6NYY - chains D and G of the 10 polymer chains in the assembly; structure by electron microscopy, 3.00 A resolution.

# Chain D
Protein: AFG3-like protein 2
From: Homo sapiens
Notes: EC 3.4.24.-
Reference sequence: Q9Y4W6 (AFG32_HUMAN); numbering as in UniProt (aligned over 272-797)
Sequence (529 residues; row label = number of the first residue in the row):
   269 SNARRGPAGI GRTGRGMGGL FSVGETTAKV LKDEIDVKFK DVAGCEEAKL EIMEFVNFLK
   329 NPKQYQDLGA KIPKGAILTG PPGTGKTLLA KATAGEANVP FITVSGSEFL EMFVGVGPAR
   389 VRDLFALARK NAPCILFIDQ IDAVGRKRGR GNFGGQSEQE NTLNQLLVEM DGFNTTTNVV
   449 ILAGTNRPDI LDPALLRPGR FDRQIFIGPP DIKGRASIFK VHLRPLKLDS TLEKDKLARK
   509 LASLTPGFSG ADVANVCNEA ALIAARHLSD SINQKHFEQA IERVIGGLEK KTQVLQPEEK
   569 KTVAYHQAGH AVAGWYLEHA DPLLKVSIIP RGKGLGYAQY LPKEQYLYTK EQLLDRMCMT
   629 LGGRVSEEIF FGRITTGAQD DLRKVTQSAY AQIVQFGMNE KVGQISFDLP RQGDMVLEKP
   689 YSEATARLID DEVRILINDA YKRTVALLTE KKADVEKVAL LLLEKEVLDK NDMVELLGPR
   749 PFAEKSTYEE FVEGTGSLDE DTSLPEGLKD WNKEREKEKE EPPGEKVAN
Disordered / not traced: 269-288, 780-797
Sequence notes: expression tag (269-271); conflict Gln-408 (Glu in Q9Y4W6), Gln-575 (Glu in Q9Y4W6)
Curated features (UniProtKB/Swiss-Prot):
  - binding site (ATP): Val-310, Ala-311, Thr-352, Gly-353, Lys-354, Thr-355, Leu-356, His-490
  - binding site (Zn(2+)): His-574, His-578, Asp-649
  - natural variant: Lys-306 (K306E: In SPAX5; uncertain significance), Gly-337 (G337E: In OPA12; G337R: In OPA12), Leu-346 (L346F: In OPA12; uncertain significance), Glu-376 (E376K: In OPA12; uncertain significance), Phe-377 (F377S: In OPA12; uncertain significance), Asp-407 (D407G: In OPA12; uncertain significance), Arg-416 (R416S: In OPA12; uncertain significance), Thr-430 (T430I: In OPA12; uncertain significance), Asn-432 (N432T: In SCA28), Ala-462 (A462V: In OPA12 and SPAX5), Arg-465 (R465K: In OPA12), Arg-468 (R468C: In OPA12), 17 further natural variant entries in UniProt
  - mutagenesis: Phe-289 (F289A: Reduced rate of protein degradation), Leu-299 (L299A: Reduced rate of protein degradation), Lys-354 (K354A: Does not effect activity of the m-AAA protease complex), Met-380 (M380K: Abolished ATPase and protease activities; M380V: Increased ATP hydrolysis), Phe-421 (F421A: Impairted protease activity without affecting the ATPase activity), Trp-779 (W779R: Impaired ability to degrade substrates without affecting the ATPase activity)
Bound ions: Mg2+: Thr-355 (together with AMP-PNP); Zn2+: His-574, His-578, Asp-649 (shared with 1 residue of chain J)
Ligand contacts:
  - AMP-PNP (ANP; phosphoaminophosphonic acid-adenylate ester), molecule 1: Asp-309, Val-310, Ala-311, Cys-313, Pro-349, Pro-350, Gly-351, Thr-352, Gly-353, Lys-354, Thr-355, Leu-356, Gln-408, Asn-454, Ile-486, Val-489, His-490, Gly-518, Ala-519, Ala-522
  - AMP-PNP (ANP), molecule 2: Leu-435, Asp-439, Arg-465, Arg-468
Reported in the primary citation:
  - binding site for Substrate (chain G): Phe-381, Phe-421
  - mutagenesis - M380K, F381A, R416A: abolished catalytic activity
  - mutagenesis - L299A, F381A, W779R: unchanged catalytic activity (ATP hydrolysis)
  - mutagenesis - M380V: increased catalytic activity (ATP hydrolysis)
  - mutagenesis - F289A, L299A, M380V, F421A, M683A, W779R: decreased catalytic activity
  - mutagenesis - F421A: unchanged catalytic activity (ATPase activity)
  - mutagenesis - L299A, M683A: unchanged catalytic activity (peptide cleavage rate)
  - mutagenesis - F289A: unchanged catalytic activity on ATPase rate
  - binding site for AMP-PNP: Arg-465, Arg-468
  - contacts within the chain: Lys-328/Trp-779
  - disease-associated variants - R468C: abolished catalytic activity (ATP hydrolysis)
  - disease-associated variants - N432T, R468C, M666R: abolished catalytic activity
  - disease-associated variants - R468C: decreased stability in response to recovery of AFG3L2 hexamers
  - mutagenesis - K354A: decreased stability in response to recovery of AFG3L2 hexamers
  - mutagenesis - R416A: decreased catalytic activity (ATPase activity)
  - disease-associated variants - N432T: unchanged binding to ATP
  - disease-associated variants - N432T: decreased stability in response to AFG3L2 oligomers
  - disease-associated variants - M666R, E691K: decreased stability
  - disease-associated variants - M666R: abolished stability in response to hexamer recovery
  - disease-associated variants - P688T: decreased stability in response to hexamer recovery
  - disease-associated variants - A572T, P688T: decreased catalytic activity
  - disease-associated variants - P688T: decreased stability in response to AFG3L2 oligomer
  - disease-associated variants - T654I, M666T, M666V, G671E, G671R, S674L, Y689H, Y689N, A694E, E700K, R702Q: decreased stability (proposed by the authors, not directly observed)
  - disease-associated variants - A572T: decreased catalytic activity (ATP hydrolysis)
  - disease-associated variants - A572T: unchanged stability in response to hexamer recovery
  - specificity-determining residues: Val-571, Leu-603, Leu-615, Gly-645
  - binding site for Substrate: Tyr-614, Tyr-616
  - disease-associated variants - Y616C: increased catalytic activity
  - disease-associated variants - Y616C: increased catalytic activity on ATPase
  - disease-associated variants - Y616C: decreased stability in response to complex stability
  - disease-associated variants - Y616C: increased catalytic activity (ATP-independent peptidase activity)
  - self-association interface (contacts with another copy of this molecule): Phe-750 to Trp-779
  - disease-associated variants - N432T: decreased catalytic activity on ATPase rate

# Chain G
Protein: Substrate
From: Homo sapiens
Sequence (11 residues; each row starts with the number of its first residue):
     1 AAAAAAAAAA A

# Interface between chain D and chain G
Pairs across the interface (6):
  Met-380(D) with Ala-5(G), hydrogen bond (backbone-backbone)
  Phe-381(D) with Ala-5(G); Ala-7(G), hydrophobic
  Val-382(D) with Ala-4(G); Ala-5(G), hydrogen bond (backbone-backbone); Ala-6(G), hydrophobic
Also at the interface, not in a pair above, chain D (6 interface residues in all): Phe-421, Gly-423, Glu-426
Also at the interface, not in a pair above, chain G (6 interface residues in all): Ala-1, Ala-2

# In short
Chain D and chain G each contribute 6 residues to their interface, with 2 hydrogen bonds. Backbone hydrogen
bonds pair Met-380(D)/Ala-5(G) and Val-382(D)/Ala-5(G). From the paper: a binding site for Substrate (chain G)
at Phe-381(D) and Phe-421(D); M666R, E691K and T654I of chain D, among others, reduce stability; 28
substitutions were tested in all.
Here chain D is AFG3-like protein 2 and chain G is Substrate, both from Homo sapiens. Entry 6NYY (human m-AAA
protease AFG3L2, substrate-bound) was determined by electron microscopy.
